PDB entry 8DEF | electron microscopy, 4.20 A resolution (low resolution: residue-level contacts below are approximate; hydrogen-bond / salt-bridge calls are withheld) | chains B and G of the 10 polymer chains in the assembly

[Chain B (and G)]
Protein: Spike glycoprotein E2
Organism: Western equine encephalitis virus
Notes: chain G of this document is another copy of the same molecule, construct and numbering; everything in this record applies to it too
Reference sequence: P13897 (POLS_WEEV); residues 4-421 here correspond to UniProt positions 320-737 (UniProt number = residue number + 316)
Chain sequence (418 residues; numbered 4 to 421; the number before each row is that of its first residue):
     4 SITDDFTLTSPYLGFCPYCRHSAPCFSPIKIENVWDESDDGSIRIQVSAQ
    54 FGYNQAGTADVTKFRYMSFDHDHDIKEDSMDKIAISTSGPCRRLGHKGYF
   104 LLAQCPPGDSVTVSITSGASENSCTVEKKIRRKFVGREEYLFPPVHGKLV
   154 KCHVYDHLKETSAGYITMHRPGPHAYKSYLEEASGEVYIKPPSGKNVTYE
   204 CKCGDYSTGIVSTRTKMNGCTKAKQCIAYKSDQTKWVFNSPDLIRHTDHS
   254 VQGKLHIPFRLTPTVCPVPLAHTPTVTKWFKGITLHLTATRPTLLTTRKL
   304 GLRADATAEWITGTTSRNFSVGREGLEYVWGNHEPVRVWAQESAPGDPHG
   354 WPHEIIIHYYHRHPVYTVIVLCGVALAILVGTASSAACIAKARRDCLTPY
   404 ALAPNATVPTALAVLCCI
Disordered / not traced: 4-13, 345-421
UniProt features mapped onto this chain:
  - region: Lys394 to Asp398 (Interaction with the capsid protein), Thr401 to Ile421 (Transient transmembrane before p62-6K protein processing)
  - lipidation (S-palmitoyl cysteine): Cys399, Cys419, Cys420
  - glycosylation (N-linked (GlcNAc...) asparagine): Asn199, Asn321
Cystine bridges: Cys19-Cys127, Cys22-Cys28, Cys94-Cys108, Cys155-Cys269, Cys204-Cys229, Cys206-Cys223

[How chain B and chain G interact]
Residue-residue contacts (7):
  Phe18(B) - Val148(G)
  Tyr21(B) - Phe145(G)
  His24(B) - Arg95(G)
  Ser25(B) - Arg95(G)
  Asp112(B) - Leu144(G)
  Ser113(B) - Leu144(G)
  Thr128(B) - Phe145(G)
Also at the interface, not in a pair above, chain B (8 interface residues in all): Glu130
Also at the interface, not in a pair above, chain G (7 interface residues in all): Gln107, Arg135, Arg294

[Summary]
The interface between chain B and chain G involves 8 residues on one side and 7 on the other.
Chain B and chain G are both Spike glycoprotein E2 (Western equine encephalitis virus); the structure, Cryo-EM
Structure of Western Equine Encephalitis Virus VLP in complex with SKW24 fab, was determined by electron
microscopy together with 8DEE, 8DEQ, 8DUL, 8DUN, 8DWO, 8EEU and 8EEV from the same study.
